8W0F - chains 4 and S of the 14 polymer chains in the assembly; structure by electron microscopy, 2.80 A resolution.

# Chain 4
Molecule: DNA replication licensing factor MCM4
Organism: Homo sapiens
Notes: EC 3.6.4.12
UniProtKB: P33991 (MCM4_HUMAN); residue numbers follow UniProt; this construct covers 1-863
Sequence (866 residues; row label = number of the first residue in the row; numbers below 1 keep their minus sign (Ser-2 is residue -2)):
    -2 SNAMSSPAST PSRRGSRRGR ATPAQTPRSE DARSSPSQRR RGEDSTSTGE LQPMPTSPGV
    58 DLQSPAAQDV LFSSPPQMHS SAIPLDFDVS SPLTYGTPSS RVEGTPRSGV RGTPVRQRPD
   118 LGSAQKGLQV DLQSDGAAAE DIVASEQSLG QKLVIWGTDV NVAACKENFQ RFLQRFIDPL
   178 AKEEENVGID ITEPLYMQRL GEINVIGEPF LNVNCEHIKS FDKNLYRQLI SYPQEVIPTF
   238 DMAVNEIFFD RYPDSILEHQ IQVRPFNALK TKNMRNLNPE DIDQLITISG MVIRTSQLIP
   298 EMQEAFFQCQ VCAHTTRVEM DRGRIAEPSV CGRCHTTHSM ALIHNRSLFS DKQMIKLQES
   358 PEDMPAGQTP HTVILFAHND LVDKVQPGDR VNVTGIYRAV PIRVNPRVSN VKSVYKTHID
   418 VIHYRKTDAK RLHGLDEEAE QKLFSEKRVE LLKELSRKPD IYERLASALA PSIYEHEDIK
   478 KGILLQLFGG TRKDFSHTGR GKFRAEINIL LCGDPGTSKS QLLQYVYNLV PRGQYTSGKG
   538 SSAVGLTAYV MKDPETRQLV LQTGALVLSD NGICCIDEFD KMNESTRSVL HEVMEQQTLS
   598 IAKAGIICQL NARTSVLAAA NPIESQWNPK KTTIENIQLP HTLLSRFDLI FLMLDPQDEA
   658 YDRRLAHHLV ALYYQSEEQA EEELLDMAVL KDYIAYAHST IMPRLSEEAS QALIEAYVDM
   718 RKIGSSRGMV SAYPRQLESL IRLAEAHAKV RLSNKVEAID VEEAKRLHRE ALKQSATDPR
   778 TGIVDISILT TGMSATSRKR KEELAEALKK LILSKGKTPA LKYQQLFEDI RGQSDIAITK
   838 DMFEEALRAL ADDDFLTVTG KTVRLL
Unresolved in the structure: -2 to 106, 132-148, 673-680, 780-863
Sequence notes: expression tag (-2 to 0); variant Met650 (Leu in P33991)
Ion coordination: Zn2+: Cys306, Cys309, Cys328, Cys331
Residues lining bound ligands: ADP (adenosine-5'-diphosphate): Arg497, Glu592, Arg643, Pro731, Arg732, Glu735
UniProt features mapped onto this chain:
  - motif: Ser642 to Asp645 (Arginine finger)
  - binding site (ATP): Tyr471, Arg497, Lys516, Ser517, Asn618, Arg643, Arg732, Glu735
  - modified residue: Ser2 (N-acetylserine), Ser6 (Phosphoserine), Thr7 (Phosphothreonine), Thr19 (Phosphothreonine), Ser26 (Phosphoserine), Ser31 (Phosphoserine), Ser32 (Phosphoserine), Ser34 (Phosphoserine), Thr102 (Phosphothreonine), Ser105 (Phosphoserine), Thr110 (Phosphothreonine), Ser120 (Phosphoserine), Ser131 (Phosphoserine), Ser142 (Phosphoserine), Ser145 (Phosphoserine), Lys220 (N6-acetyllysine), Lys450 (N6-acetyllysine), Lys858 (N6-acetyllysine)
  - cross-link (Glycyl lysine isopeptide (Lys-Gly)): Lys439 (interchain with G-Cter in SUMO2), Lys798 (interchain with G-Cter in SUMO2)
  - natural variant: Met650 (L650M: this construct carries the variant)
  - mutagenesis: Gly364 (G364R: Reduced MCM complex DNA helicase activity. No effect on MCM complex formation. No effect on MCM complex ssDNA binding and ATPase activity)

# Chain S
Molecule: 47-nt DNA strand
Sequence (47 nucleotides; row label = number of the first residue in the row; numbers below 1 keep their minus sign (DA-48 is residue -48)):
   -48 AAAAAAAAAA AAAAAAAAAA AAAATTTTTT TTTTTTTTTT TTTTTTT

# How chain 4 and chain S interact
Pairs across the interface (4):
  Arg404(4) - DT-19(S)  salt bridge to the phosphate
  Ser539(4) - DT-9(S)  hydrogen bond to the phosphate
  Val541(4) - DT-10(S)  phosphate contact
  Val541(4) - DT-9(S)  phosphate contact
Also at the interface, not in a pair above, chain 4 (7 interface residues in all): Asn402, Gly542, Lys600, Ala601
Also at the interface, not in a pair above, chain S (5 interface residues in all): DT-18, DT-11

# Overview
Chain 4 and chain S form an interface of 7 and 5 residues respectively, with 1 hydrogen bond and 1 salt
bridge. Among the polar pairs are Ser539(4)-DT-9(S) and Arg404(4)-DT-19(S). Bound to chain 4: ADP.
Chain 4 is DNA replication licensing factor MCM4 (Homo sapiens) and chain S is a 47-nt DNA strand; the
structure, Cryo-EM structure of a human MCM2-7 double hexamer on dsDNA, was determined by electron microscopy,
deposited together with 8W0E, 8W0G, 8W0I and 9CAQ.
